6MNM - chains C and B of the 4 polymer chains in the assembly; structure by X-ray diffraction, 3.10 A resolution.

[Chain C]
Name: H-2 class II histocompatibility antigen, A-B alpha chain
Source organism: Mus musculus
Reference sequence: P14434 (HA2B_MOUSE); residues 0-178 here correspond to UniProt positions 27-205 (UniProt number = residue number + 27)
Chain sequence (180 residues; row label = number of the first residue in the row; numbers below 1 keep their minus sign (Ala-1 is residue -1)):
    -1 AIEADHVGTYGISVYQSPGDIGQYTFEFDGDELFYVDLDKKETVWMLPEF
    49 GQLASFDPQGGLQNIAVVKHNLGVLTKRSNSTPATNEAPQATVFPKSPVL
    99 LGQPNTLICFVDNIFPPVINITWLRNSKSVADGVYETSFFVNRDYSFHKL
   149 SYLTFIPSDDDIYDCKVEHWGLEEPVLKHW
Unresolved in the structure: 130
Differences from the reference sequence: expression tag (-1)
Disulfide bonds: Cys107-Cys163

[Chain B]
Name: 6256 TCR beta chain
Source organism: Mus musculus
Chain sequence (239 residues; each row starts with the number of its first residue):
     1 AVTQSPRNKVAVTGGKVTLSCNQTNNHNNMYWYRQDTGHGLRLIHYSYGA
    51 GSTEKGDIPDGYKASRPSQENFSLILELATPSQTSVYFCASGDFWGDTLY
   101 FGAGTRLSVLEDLKNVFPPEVAVFEPSEAEISHTQKATLVCLATGFYPDH
   151 VELSWWVNGKEVHSGVCTDPQPLKEQPALNDSRYALSSRLRVSATFWQNP
   201 RNHFRCQVQFYGLSENDEWTQDRAKPVTQIVSAEAWGRA
Disulfide bonds: Cys21-Cys89, Cys141-Cys206

[How chain C and chain B interact]
Residue-residue contacts (16):
  Lys39(C) with Thr53(B), hydrogen bond (side chain-backbone); Glu54(B), salt bridge
  Gln57(C) with Tyr46(B), hydrogen bond; Tyr48(B), hydrogen bond; Glu54(B)
  Leu60(C) with Tyr48(B), hydrophobic; Glu54(B)
  Gln61(C) with Asn29(B); Tyr48(B); Phe94(B); Trp95(B)
  Asn62(C) with Trp95(B)
  Ala64(C) with Tyr48(B), hydrophobic; Phe94(B), hydrophobic
  Val65(C) with Phe94(B), hydrophobic; Trp95(B), hydrophobic
Other interface residues (no listed pair), chain C (8 interface residues in all): His68

[Summary]
8 residues of chain C face 7 of chain B across their interface; the contacts include 3 hydrogen bonds and 1
salt bridge. Among the polar pairs are Lys39(C)-Glu54(B), Lys39(C)-Thr53(B) and Gln57(C)-Tyr46(B).
Here chain C is H-2 class II histocompatibility antigen, A-B alpha chain and chain B is 6256 TCR beta chain,
both from Mus musculus. Entry 6MNM (6256 TCR bound to I-Ab Padi4) was determined by X-ray diffraction (same
publication as 6MKD, 6MKR, 6MNG, 6MNN and 6MNO).
